Entry 7KUY (electron microscopy, 3.60 A resolution); this record covers chains C and E of the 5 polymer chains in the assembly.

== Chain C ==
Molecule: Glycine receptor subunit alpha-2
Source organism: Homo sapiens
UniProt: P23416 (GLRA2_HUMAN); residues 1-425 here correspond to UniProt positions 28-452 (UniProt number = residue number + 27)
Chain sequence (364 residues; each row starts with the number of its first residue; note: 61 numbers in that range are skipped by the numbering (no residue carries them; nothing is unmodelled there)):
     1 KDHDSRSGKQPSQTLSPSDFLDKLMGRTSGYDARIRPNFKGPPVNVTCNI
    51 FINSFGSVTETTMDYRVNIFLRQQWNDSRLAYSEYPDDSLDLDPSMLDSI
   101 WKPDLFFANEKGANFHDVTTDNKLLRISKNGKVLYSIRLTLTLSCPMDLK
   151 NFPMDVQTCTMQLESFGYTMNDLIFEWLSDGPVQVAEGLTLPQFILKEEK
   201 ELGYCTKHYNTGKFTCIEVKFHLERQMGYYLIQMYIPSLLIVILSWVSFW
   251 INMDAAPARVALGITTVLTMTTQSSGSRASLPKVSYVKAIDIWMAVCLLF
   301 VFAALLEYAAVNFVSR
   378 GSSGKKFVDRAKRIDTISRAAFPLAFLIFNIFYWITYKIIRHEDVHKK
Unresolved in the structure: 1-14, 378-382, 420-425
Covalent attachments: N-acetylglucosamine (NAG) linked to Asn45, Asn76
Sequence notes: linker (378-381)
Residues lining bound ligands:
  - strychnine (SY9), molecule 1: Phe51, Phe70, Arg72, Leu124, Arg126, Leu134, Ser136
  - strychnine (SY9), molecule 2: Phe106, Glu164, Ser165, Phe166, Gly167, Tyr209, Thr211, Phe214
Swiss-Prot annotation at these positions:
  - binding site (glycine): Arg72, Ser136, Thr211
  - binding site (strychnine): Arg72
  - binding site (Zn(2+)): Glu199, Glu201, His222
  - site: Leu268 (Important for obstruction of the ion pore in the closed conformation)
  - glycosylation (N-linked (GlcNAc...) asparagine): Asn45, Asn76
From the paper describing this entry:
  - binding site for strychnine: Arg126

== Chain E ==
Molecule: Glycine receptor subunit beta, Green fluorescent protein chimera
Source organism: Homo sapiens
UniProt: chimeric construct of P48167, P42212: residues 3-331 from P48167 (GLRB_HUMAN) positions 25-355 (UniProt number = residue number + 22); residues 331-340 from P42212 positions 2-238 (offset varies); residues 340-475 from P48167 (GLRB_HUMAN) positions 400-497 (UniProt number = residue number + 22)
Chain sequence (702 residues; row label = number of the first residue in the row; note: 117 numbers in that range are skipped by the numbering (no residue carries them; nothing is unmodelled there); a row labelled like 331A-331Z holds insertion residues (331A, then the next letters in order); numbers below 1 keep their minus sign (Gly-19 is residue -19)):
   -19 GVAMPGAEDDVVAALEVLFQGPKSSKKGKGKKKQYLCPSQQSAEDLARVP
    31 ANSTSNILNRLLVSYDPRIRPNFKGIPVDVVVNIFINSFGSIQETTMDYR
    81 VNIFLRQKWNDPRLKLPSDFRGSDALTVDPTMYKCLWKPDLFFANEKSAN
   131 FHDVTQENILLFIFRDGDVLVSMRLSITLSCPLDLTLFPMDTQRCKMQLE
   181 SFGYTTDDLRFIWQSGDPVQLEKIALPQFDIKKEDIEYGNCTKYYKGTGY
   231 YTCVEVIFTLRRQVGFYMMGVYAPTLLIVVLSWLSFWINPDASAARVPLG
   281 IFSVLSLASECTTLAAELPKVSYVKALDVWLIACLLFGFASLVEYAVVQV
   331 M
331A-331Z LNGGSSAAAVSKGEELFTGVVPILVE
332A-332Z LDGDVNGHKFSVSGEGEGDATYGKLT
333A-333Z LKFICTTGKLPVPWPTLVTTLTYGVQ
334A-334Z CFSRYPDHMKQHDFFKSAMPEGYVQE
335A-335Z RTIFFKDDGNYKTRAEVKFEGDTLVN
336A-336Z RIELKGIDFKEDGNILGHKLEYNYNS
337A-337Z HNVYIMADKQKNGIKVNFKIRHNIED
338A-338Z GSVQLADHYQQNTPIGDGPVLLPDNH
339A-339Z YLSTQSKLSKDPNEKRDHMVLLEFVT
340A-340Z AAGITLGMDELYKSGSGSGVGETRCK
341A-341Z KVCTSKSDLRSNDFSIVGSLPRDFEL
342A-342Z SNYDCYGKPIEVNNGLGKSQAKNNKK
343A-343L PPPAKPVIPTAA
   449 KRIDLYARALFPFCFLFFNVIYWSIYL
Unresolved in the structure: -19 to 20, 331A-331Z, 332A-332Z, 333A-333Z, 334A-334Z, 335A-335Z, 336A-336Z, 337A-337Z, 338A-338Z, 339A-339Z, 340A-340Z, 341A-341Z, 342A-342Z, 343A-343L
Disulfide bonds: Cys161-Cys175
Covalent attachments: N-acetylglucosamine (NAG) linked to Asn220
Sequence notes: expression tag (-19 to 2); linker (331C-331J, 340N-340S); conflict Leu333U (Phe64 in P42212), Thr333V (Ser65 in P42212), Lys339G (Ala206 in P42212), Leu340F (His231 in P42212)
Residues lining bound ligands:
  - strychnine (SY9), molecule 1: Phe65, Phe84, Arg86, Leu140, Phe142, Leu150, Ser152
  - strychnine (SY9), molecule 2: Phe122, Phe182, Gly183, Tyr225, Thr228, Tyr231
Swiss-Prot annotation at these positions:
  - binding site (glycine): Arg86, Ser152, Thr228
  - site: Leu285 (Important for obstruction of the ion pore in the closed conformation)
  - glycosylation (N-linked (GlcNAc...) asparagine): Asn32, Asn220
  - modified residue: Tyr333W (Z: -2,3-didehydrotyrosine)
From the paper describing this entry:
  - conformationally variable residues: Leu285
  - binding site for strychnine: Phe142
  - mutagenesis - N36A, N220A: abolished expression
  - specificity-determining residues: Phe282 (proposed by the authors, not directly observed)

== How chain C and chain E interact ==
Residue-residue contacts (4):
  Ile264(C) - Pro278(E)  hydrophobic
  Ile264(C) - Phe282(E)  hydrophobic
  Thr265(C) - Phe282(E)
  Leu268(C) - Phe282(E)  hydrophobic
Interface residues without a listed pair, chain C (4 interface residues in all): Pro257
Interface residues without a listed pair, chain E (4 interface residues in all): Ala274, Leu285

== Summary ==
Chain C and chain E each contribute 4 residues to their interface. Bound to chain C: strychnine. Chain E binds
strychnine. Covalently linked N-acetylglucosamine: at Asn45(C) and Asn76(C). N-acetylglucosamine is covalently
linked to Asn220(E). From the paper: a binding site for strychnine at Arg126(C) and Phe142(E); N36A and N220A
of chain E abolish expression.
Chain C is Glycine receptor subunit alpha-2 and chain E is Glycine receptor subunit beta, Green fluorescent
protein chimera, both from Homo sapiens; the structure, Cyro-EM structure of human Glycine Receptor
alpha2-beta heteromer, strychnine bound state, was determined by electron microscopy, deposited together with
5BKF, 5BKG and 7L31.
